Entry 3N2K (X-ray diffraction, 4.00 A resolution); this record covers chains D and E of the 5 polymer chains in the assembly.

[Chain D]
Protein: Tubulin beta chain
Organism: Ovis aries
UniProt: D0VWY9 (D0VWY9_SHEEP); the author numbering skips numbers that UniProt does not, so the offset changes along the chain: 1-44 = UniProt 1-44; 47-360 = UniProt 45-358; 369-455 = UniProt 359-445
Sequence (445 residues; each row starts with the number of its first residue; note: 10 numbers in that range are skipped by the numbering (no residue carries them; nothing is unmodelled there)):
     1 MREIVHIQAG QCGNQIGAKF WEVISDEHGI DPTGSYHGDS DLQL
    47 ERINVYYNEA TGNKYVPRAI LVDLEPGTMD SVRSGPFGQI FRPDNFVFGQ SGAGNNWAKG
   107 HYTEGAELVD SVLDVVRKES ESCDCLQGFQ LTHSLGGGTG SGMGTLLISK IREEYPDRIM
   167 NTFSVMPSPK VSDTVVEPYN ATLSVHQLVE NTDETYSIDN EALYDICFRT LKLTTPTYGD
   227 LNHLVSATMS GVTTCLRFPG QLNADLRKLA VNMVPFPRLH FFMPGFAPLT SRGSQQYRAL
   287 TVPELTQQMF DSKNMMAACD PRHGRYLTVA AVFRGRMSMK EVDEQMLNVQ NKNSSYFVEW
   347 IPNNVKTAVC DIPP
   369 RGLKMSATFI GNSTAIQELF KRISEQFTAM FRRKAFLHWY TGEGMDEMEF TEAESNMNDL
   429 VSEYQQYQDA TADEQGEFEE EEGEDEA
Disordered / not traced: 1, 439-455
Ligand contacts:
  - GDP (guanosine-5'-diphosphate): G10, Q11, C12, Q15, I16, N101, S140, G142, G143, G144, T145, G146, V171, V177, S178, D179, E183, N206, Y224, L227, N228
  - K2N (ethyl [(2S)-5-amino-2-methyl-3-phenyl-1,2-dihydropyrido[3,4-b]pyrazin-7-yl]carbamate): I4, Y52, Q136, N167, F169, E200, Y202, V238, C241, L242, L248, L252, L255, A256, M259, A316, A317, V318, K352, I378

[Chain E]
Protein: Stathmin-4
Organism: Rattus norvegicus
UniProt: P63043 (STMN4_RAT); residues 5-145 here correspond to UniProt positions 49-189 (UniProt number = residue number + 44)
Sequence (142 residues; row label = number of the first residue in the row):
     4 ADMEVIELNK CTSGQSFEVI LKPPSFDGVP EFNASLPRRR DPSLEEIQKK LEAAEERRKY
    64 QEAELLKHLA EKREHEREVI QKAIEENNNF IKMAKEKLAQ KMESNKENRE AHLAAMLERL
   124 QEKDKHAEEV RKNKELKEEA SR
Disordered / not traced: 31-44, 141-145
Sequence notes: expression tag (4)
UniProt features mapped onto this chain:
  - modified residue: S46 (Phosphoserine)

[How chain D and chain E interact]
Contacting residue pairs (15; chain D residue first):
  Y108(D) - H129(E)  hydrogen bond
  Y108(D) - A130(E)  hydrophobic
  Y108(D) - R134(E)  hydrogen bond (backbone-side chain)
  A112(D) - R134(E)
  S155(D) - L123(E)
  E159(D) - L123(E)
  E159(D) - D127(E)
  H192(D) - K126(E)
  Q193(D) - K126(E)  hydrogen bond
  E411(D) - K137(E)
  G412(D) - V133(E)
  G412(D) - N136(E)  hydrogen bond (backbone-side chain)
  G412(D) - K137(E)
  M413(D) - N136(E)
  E417(D) - H129(E)  salt bridge
Interface residues without a listed pair, chain D (13 interface residues in all): R158, E196, G410
Interface residues without a listed pair, chain E (12 interface residues in all): M119, L120, K140

[Summary]
Chain D and chain E form an interface of 13 and 12 residues respectively, with 4 hydrogen bonds and 1 salt
bridge. Among the polar pairs are E417(D)-H129(E), Y108(D)-H129(E) and Y108(D)-R134(E). Chain D binds GDP and
compound K2N.
Here chain D is Tubulin beta chain (Ovis aries) and chain E is Stathmin-4 (Rattus norvegicus). Entry 3N2K
(TUBULIN-NSC 613862: RB3 Stathmin-like domain complex) was determined by X-ray diffraction, deposited together
with 3N2G.
